Entry 7TL7 (X-ray diffraction, 1.90 A resolution); this record covers chains A and a.

# Chain A
Molecule: 2,3-bisphosphoglycerate-independent phosphoglycerate mutase
Organism: Caenorhabditis elegans
Notes: EC 5.4.2.12; fragment: M19 to I539 (isoform b)
UniProt: G5EFZ1 (GPMI_CAEEL); numbering as in UniProt (aligned over 19-539)
Chain sequence (534 residues; numbered 19 to 552; the number before each row is that of its first residue):
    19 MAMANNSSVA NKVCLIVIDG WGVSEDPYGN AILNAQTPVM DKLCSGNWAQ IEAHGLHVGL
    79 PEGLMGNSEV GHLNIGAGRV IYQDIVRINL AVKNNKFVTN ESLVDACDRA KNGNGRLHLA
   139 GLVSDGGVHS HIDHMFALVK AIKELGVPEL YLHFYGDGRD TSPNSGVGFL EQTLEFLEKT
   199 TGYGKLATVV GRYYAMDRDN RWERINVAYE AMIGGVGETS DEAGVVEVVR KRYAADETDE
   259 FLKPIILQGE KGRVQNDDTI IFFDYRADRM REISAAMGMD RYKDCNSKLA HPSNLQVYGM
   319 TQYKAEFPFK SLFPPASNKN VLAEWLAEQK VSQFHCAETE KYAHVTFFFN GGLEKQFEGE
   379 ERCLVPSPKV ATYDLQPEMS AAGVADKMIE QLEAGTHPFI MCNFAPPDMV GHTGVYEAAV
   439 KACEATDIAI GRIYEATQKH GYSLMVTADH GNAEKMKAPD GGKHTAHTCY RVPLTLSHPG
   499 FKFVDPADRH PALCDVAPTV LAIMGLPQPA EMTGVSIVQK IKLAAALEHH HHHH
Disordered / not traced: 550-552
Differences from the reference sequence: expression tag (540-552)
Metal / ion sites: Zn2+ site 1: Asp37, Ser86, Asp467, His468; Na+: Ile50, Leu51, Ala53, Thr55; Zn2+ site 2: Asp426, His430, His485 (shared with Cys14(a) of chain a)
Curated features (UniProtKB/Swiss-Prot):
  - active site: Ser86
  - binding site (Mn(2+)): Asp37, Ser86, Asp426, His430, Asp467, His468, His485
  - binding site (substrate): His147, Arg177, Asp178, Arg210, Arg216, Arg284 to Arg287, Lys359
What the authors report for this chain:
  - catalytic residues: Ser86 (citing earlier work)

# Chain a
Molecule: peptide Sa-D2
Chain sequence (15 residues; row label = number of the first residue in the row):
     1 XYRYEXYKXE CPKCX
Modified / non-standard residues: ACE (acetyl group) at position 1, YNM (N-methyl-L-tyrosine) at position 6, YNM (N-methyl-L-tyrosine) at position 9, NH2 (amino group) at position 15; Tyr2 (D-tyrosine; DTY)
Covalently attached groups: covalent link ACE_1-Cys11
Metal / ion sites: Zn2+: Cys14 (shared with Asp426(A), His430(A), His485(A) of chain A)

# Interface between chain A and chain a
Pairs across the interface (34):
  Leu78(A) - Glu10(a)
  Pro79(A) - Tyr4(a)
  Leu82(A) - ACE_1(a)
  Leu82(A) - Tyr4(a)  hydrophobic
  Leu82(A) - Glu10(a)
  Met83(A) - ACE_1(a)
  Met83(A) - Tyr2(a)
  Asn85(A) - YNM_9(a)  hydrogen bond (side chain-backbone)
  Asn85(A) - Glu10(a)  hydrogen bond (side chain-backbone)
  Asn85(A) - Pro12(a)
  Ser86(A) - Cys14(a)
  Glu87(A) - YNM_9(a)
  Glu87(A) - Pro12(a)
  Val88(A) - YNM_9(a)
  Gln101(A) - YNM_9(a)
  Ile103(A) - Tyr4(a)
  Gly145(A) - Tyr4(a)  hydrogen bond (backbone-side chain)
  Val146(A) - Arg3(a)
  Val146(A) - Tyr4(a)  hydrophobic
  Val146(A) - Tyr7(a)  hydrophobic
  His147(A) - Tyr7(a)
  Arg216(A) - Tyr7(a)  hydrogen bond
  Tyr283(A) - Tyr4(a)
  Arg284(A) - Tyr4(a)
  Arg284(A) - Tyr7(a)
  Arg284(A) - Glu10(a)  salt bridge
  Asp286(A) - Tyr7(a)  hydrogen bond
  Lys359(A) - Cys14(a)  hydrogen bond
  Phe366(A) - YNM_9(a)
  Asp426(A) - Cys14(a)  hydrogen bond
  Met427(A) - Cys14(a)
  His430(A) - Cys14(a)
  His430(A) - NH2_15(a)
  His485(A) - Cys14(a)
Other interface residues (no listed pair), chain A (25 interface residues in all): Gly144, Phe365
Other interface residues (no listed pair), chain a (12 interface residues in all): Cys11, Lys13
The authors on this interface:
  - interface residues, chain A: Asn85(A), Gly145(A), Arg216(A), Arg284(A), Asp286(A)

# In short
The interface between chain A and chain a involves 25 residues on one side and 12 on the other; the contacts
include 7 hydrogen bonds and 1 salt bridge. Polar contacts include Arg284(A)-Glu10(a), Asn85(A)-YNM_9(a) and
Asn85(A)-Glu10(a). The paper reports the catalytic residue Ser86(A); interface residues Asn85(A), Gly145(A)
and Arg216(A) among others.
Chain A is 2,3-bisphosphoglycerate-independent phosphoglycerate mutase (Caenorhabditis elegans) and chain a is
peptide Sa-D2; the structure, 1.90A resolution structure of independent phosphoglycerate mutase from C.
elegans in complex with a macrocyclic peptide ..., was determined by X-ray diffraction together with 7TL8 from
the same study.
